2YDT - chain A; structure by X-ray diffraction, 1.60 A resolution.

# Chain A
Molecule: Exo-1,5-alpha-L-arabinofuranobiosidase
Source organism: Gibberella zeae
Notes: EC 3.2.1.55
Reference sequence: B8ZY56 (B8ZY56_GIBZE); residues 17-381 here correspond to UniProt positions 1-365 (UniProt number = residue number - 16)
Amino-acid sequence (367 residues; numbered 15 to 381; the number before each row is that of its first residue):
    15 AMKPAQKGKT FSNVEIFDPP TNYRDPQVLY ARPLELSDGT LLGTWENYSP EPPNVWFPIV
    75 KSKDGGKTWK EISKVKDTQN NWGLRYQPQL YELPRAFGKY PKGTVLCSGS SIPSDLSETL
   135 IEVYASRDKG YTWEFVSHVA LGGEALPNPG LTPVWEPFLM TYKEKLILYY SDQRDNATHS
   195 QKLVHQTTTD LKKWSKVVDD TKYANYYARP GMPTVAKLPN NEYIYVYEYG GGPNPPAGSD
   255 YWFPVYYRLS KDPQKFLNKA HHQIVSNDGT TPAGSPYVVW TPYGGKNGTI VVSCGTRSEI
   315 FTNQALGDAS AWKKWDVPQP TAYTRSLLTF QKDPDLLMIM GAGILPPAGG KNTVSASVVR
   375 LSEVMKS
Unresolved in the structure: 15-21, 381
Sequence notes: expression tag (15-16)
Bound ions: Mn2+ site 1 near Asp32 (its only coordinating residue here); Mn2+ site 2: Glu313, Asp330; Mn2+ site 3 near Gln345 (its only coordinating residue here); Mn2+ site 4 near Glu377 (its only coordinating residue here)
Ligand contacts: alpha-L-arabinofuranose / 1,4-dideoxy-1,4-imino-L-arabinitol: Leu43, Tyr44, Glu60, Tyr62, Tyr100, Gln101, Pro161, Trp169, Glu170, Ser185, Gln187, Gln195, Arg223, Gly225, Met226, Glu242, Tyr337, Leu359, Pro360

# Overview
Bound to chain A: alpha-L-arabinofuranose / 1,4-dideoxy-1,4-imino-L-arabinitol. Glu313 and Asp330 coordinate
Mn2+ site 2.
Chain A is Exo-1,5-alpha-L-arabinofuranobiosidase (Gibberella zeae); the structure, STRUCTURE OF THE
ALPHA-L-ARABINOFURANOSIDASE ARB93A from FUSARIUM Graminearum in complexe with an iminosugar inhibitor, was
determined by X-ray diffraction, deposited together with 2YDP.
